PDB entry 3BZ4 | X-ray diffraction, 1.80 A resolution | chains A and B

== Chain A ==
Name: Fab F22-4 light chain
From: Mus musculus
Notes: antibody fragment or engineered binder
Chain sequence (219 residues; each row starts with the number of its first residue; a row labelled like 27A-27E holds insertion residues (27A, then the next letters in order)):
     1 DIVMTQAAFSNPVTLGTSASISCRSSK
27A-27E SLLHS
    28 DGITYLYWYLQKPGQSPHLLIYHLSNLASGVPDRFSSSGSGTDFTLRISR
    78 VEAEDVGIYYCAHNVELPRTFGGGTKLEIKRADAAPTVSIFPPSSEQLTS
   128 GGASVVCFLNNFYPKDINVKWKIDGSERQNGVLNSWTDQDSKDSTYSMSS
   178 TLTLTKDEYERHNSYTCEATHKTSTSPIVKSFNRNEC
Not modelled in the structure: 212-214
Disulfides: Cys-23/Cys-88, Cys-134/Cys-194
Bound ions: palladium ion: Asp-1 (shared with 1 residue of chain E)

== Chain B ==
Name: Fab F22-4 heavy chain
From: Mus musculus
Notes: antibody fragment or engineered binder
Chain sequence (217 residues; each row starts with the number of its first residue; note: 6 numbers in that range are skipped by the numbering (no residue carries them; nothing is unmodelled there); a row labelled like 52A-52C holds insertion residues (52A, then the next letters in order)):
     1 EVKVEESGGGLVQPGGSMKISCVVSGLTFSNYWMSWVRQSPEKGLEWVAE
    51 IR
52A-52C LKS
    53 DNYATYYAESVKGKFTISRDDSKSRLYLQM
82A-82C NNL
    83 RTEDTGIYYCFLPM
   101 DYWGQGTSVTVSSAKTTPPSVYPLAPG
   130 SAAQTNSMVTLGCLVKGYFPEPVTVTWNSGSLSSGVHTFPAVLQSDLYTL
   180 SSSVTVPSSTWPSETVTCNVAHPASSTKVDKKIVPRDC
Not modelled in the structure: 130-135, 216-217
Disulfides: Cys-22/Cys-92, Cys-142/Cys-197

== Chain A / chain B interface ==
Contacting residue pairs - 70 pairs, chain A then chain B:
  Tyr-34(A) with Met-96(B), hydrophobic
  Tyr-36(A) with Phe-93(B); Met-96(B), hydrogen bond (side chain-backbone); Trp-103(B)
  Gln-38(A) with Gln-39(B), hydrogen bond; Tyr-91(B), hydrogen bond
  Ser-43(A) with Tyr-91(B); Gly-104(B), hydrogen bond (side chain-backbone); Gln-105(B)
  Pro-44(A) with Trp-103(B)
  Leu-46(A) with Asp-101(B)
  Tyr-87(A) with Gln-39(B), hydrogen bond; Leu-45(B), hydrophobic
  His-90(A) with Met-96(B)
  Asn-91(A) with Met-96(B)
  Leu-94(A) with Trp-47(B), hydrophobic; Arg-52(B); Tyr-58(B), hydrophobic
  Pro-95(A) with Trp-47(B), hydrophobic
  Arg-96(A) with Trp-33(B); Trp-47(B); Glu-50(B), salt bridge; Arg-52(B); Pro-95(B); Met-96(B)
  Phe-98(A) with Leu-45(B), hydrophobic; Trp-103(B), hydrophobic
  Ser-116(A) with Thr-139(B)
  Phe-118(A) with Leu-124(B); Ala-125(B); Pro-126(B); Thr-139(B)
  Pro-119(A) with Ala-125(B); Arg-215(B)
  Pro-120(A) with Arg-215(B), hydrogen bond (backbone-side chain)
  Ser-121(A) with Tyr-122(B); Pro-123(B)
  Glu-123(A) with Tyr-122(B); Pro-123(B); Lys-210(B), salt bridge
  Gln-124(A) with Tyr-122(B); Lys-145(B)
  Ser-127(A) with Tyr-122(B)
  Ser-131(A) with Leu-143(B); Lys-145(B)
  Val-133(A) with Leu-124(B), hydrophobic
  Phe-135(A) with Leu-124(B), hydrophobic; Thr-139(B); Leu-140(B); Phe-168(B), hydrophobic; Ser-180(B); Ser-181(B); Ser-182(B)
  Asn-137(A) with His-166(B), hydrogen bond; Phe-168(B); Ser-182(B), hydrogen bond
  Asn-138(A) with His-166(B)
  Leu-160(A) with Gln-173(B)
  Asn-161(A) with Val-171(B)
  Ser-162(A) with Phe-168(B); Pro-169(B), hydrogen bond (side chain-backbone); Val-171(B)
  Trp-163(A) with Pro-169(B)
  Thr-164(A) with Phe-168(B)
  Ser-174(A) with His-166(B), hydrogen bond; Phe-168(B)
  Met-175(A) with Phe-168(B)
  Ser-176(A) with Phe-168(B); Ser-180(B)
  Thr-180(A) with Lys-145(B)
Interface residues without a listed pair, chain A (37 interface residues in all): Gln-42, His-45
Interface residues without a listed pair, chain B (38 interface residues in all): Val-37, Gly-127, Gly-141, Thr-167

== In short ==
The interface between chain A and chain B involves 37 residues on one side and 38 on the other, with 10
hydrogen bonds and 2 salt bridges. Polar pairs include Arg-96(A)/Glu-50(B), Glu-123(A)/Lys-210(B) and
Tyr-36(A)/Met-96(B).
Here chain A is Fab F22-4 light chain and chain B is Fab F22-4 heavy chain, both from Mus musculus. Entry 3BZ4
(Crystal structure of Fab F22-4 in complex with a Shigella flexneri 2a O-Ag decasaccharide) was determined by
X-ray diffraction together with 3C5S and 3C6S from the same study.
